PDB entry 6B5A | X-ray diffraction, 1.62 A resolution | chain A

# Chain A
Molecule: Carbonic anhydrase 2
Source organism: Homo sapiens
Notes: EC 4.2.1.1
UniProtKB: P00918 (CAH2_HUMAN); the author numbering skips numbers that UniProt does not, so the offset changes along the chain: 4-125 = UniProt 4-125; 127-261 = UniProt 126-260
Amino-acid sequence (257 residues; numbered 4 to 261; 1 number in that range is skipped by the numbering (no residue carries it; nothing is unmodelled there); the number before each row is that of its first residue):
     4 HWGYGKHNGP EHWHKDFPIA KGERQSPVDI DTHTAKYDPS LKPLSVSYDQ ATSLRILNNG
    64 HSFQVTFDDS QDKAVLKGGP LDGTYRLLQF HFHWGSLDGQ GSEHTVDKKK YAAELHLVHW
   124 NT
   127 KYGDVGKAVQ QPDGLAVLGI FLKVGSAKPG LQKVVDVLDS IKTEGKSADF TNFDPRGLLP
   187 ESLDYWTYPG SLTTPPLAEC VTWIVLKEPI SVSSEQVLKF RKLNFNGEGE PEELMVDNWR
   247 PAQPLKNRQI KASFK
Sequence notes: conflict Ser65 (Ala in P00918), Gln67 (Asn in P00918), Thr69 (Glu in P00918), Leu91 (Ile in P00918), Val131 (Phe130 in P00918), Glu170 (Lys169 in P00918), Ala204 (Leu203 in P00918)
Ion coordination: Zn2+: His94, His96, His119 (together with CQS)
Small-molecule neighbours: CQS (2-(6-amino-9H-purin-9-yl)-N-[2-(4-sulfamoylphenyl)ethyl]acetamide): Thr69, Leu91, Gln92, His94, His96, Glu106, His119, Val121, Val131, Val135, Val143, Ser197, Leu198, Thr199, Thr200, Trp209
Curated features (UniProtKB/Swiss-Prot):
  - active site: His64 (Proton donor/acceptor)
  - binding site (Zn(2+)): His94, His96, His119
  - binding site (substrate): Thr199, Thr200
  - site: Tyr7 (Fine-tunes the proton-transfer properties of H-64), Asn62 (Fine-tunes the proton-transfer properties of H-64), Gln92 (Involved in the binding of some activators, including histamine and L-histidine)
  - modified residue (Phosphoserine): Ser166, Ser173

# Summary
Chain A binds compound CQS. His94, His96 and His119 coordinate Zn2+. Curated annotation (UniProt) lists
active-site residue His64, 3 Zn2+-binding residues and substrate-binding residues Thr199 and Thr200.
Chain A is Carbonic anhydrase 2 (Homo sapiens); the structure, Carbonic anhydrase IX-mimic in complex with
nitrogenous base-bearing benezenesulfonamide, was determined by X-ray diffraction (same publication as 6B59).
